PDB entry 6JD6 | X-ray diffraction, 2.20 A resolution | chains A and B

# Chain A
Name: Ankyrin repeat domain-containing protein EMB506, chloroplastic
Source organism: Arabidopsis thaliana
UniProt: Q9SQK3 (EM506_ARATH); residues -41 to 233 here correspond to UniProt positions 41-315 (UniProt number = residue number + 82)
Chain sequence (275 residues; numbered -41 to 233; the number before each row is that of its first residue; numbers below 1 keep their minus sign (Ser-41 is residue -41)):
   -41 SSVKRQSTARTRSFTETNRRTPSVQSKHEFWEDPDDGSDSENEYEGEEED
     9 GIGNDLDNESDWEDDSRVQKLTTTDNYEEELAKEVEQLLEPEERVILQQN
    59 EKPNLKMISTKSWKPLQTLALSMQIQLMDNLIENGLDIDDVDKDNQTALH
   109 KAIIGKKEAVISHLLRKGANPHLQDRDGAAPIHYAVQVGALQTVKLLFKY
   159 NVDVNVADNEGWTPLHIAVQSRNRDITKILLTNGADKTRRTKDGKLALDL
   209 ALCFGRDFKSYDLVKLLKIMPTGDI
Disordered / not traced: -41 to 31, 231-233

# Chain B
Name: Ankyrin repeat domain-containing protein, chloroplastic
Source organism: Arabidopsis thaliana
UniProt: Q05753 (AKRP_ARATH); residues -136 to 262 here correspond to UniProt positions 37-435 (UniProt number = residue number + 173)
Chain sequence (399 residues; row label = number of the first residue in the row; numbers below 1 keep their minus sign (Ser-136 is residue -136)):
  -136 SLSYSSQTSILPDAGDDFIVGDCLVYEDGVFEDPYLDKEVTQVAKQERKK
   -86 NRRGGAKRLDESEIEPENLVPEEWRDIQAEVNLTKKDKRKIAQEMEFGVR
   -36 VEKKRQGLIPLRKVDLNDFLTYKEAKLAQLRPVILDKPGNFSDDSGASSD
    14 GETAVSSPSERVAPKNPRWAVYGKGFDHVAKFFNSDKYDPSDKKSDGPRK
    64 LLSKEEKFMLNSRNPDLAVATSKKWLPLHTLAACGEFYLVDSLLKHNLDI
   114 NATDVGGLTVLHRAIIGKKQAITNYLLRESANPFVLDDEGATLMHYAVQT
   164 ASAPTIKLLLLYNADINAQDRDGWTPLHVAVQARRSDIVKLLLIKGADIE
   214 VKNKDGLTPLGLCLYLGREIRTYEVMKLLKEFPLSRHKKRLVTTDEDIE
Disordered / not traced: -136 to 58, 251-262

# Chain A / chain B interface
Pairs across the interface - 146 pairs, chain A then chain B:
  Tyr35(A) with Glu237(B), hydrogen bond
  Glu36(A) with Ile233(B)
  Leu39(A) with Ile233(B); Tyr236(B), hydrophobic; Glu237(B)
  Ala40(A) with Tyr236(B)
  Glu42(A) with Lys240(B)
  Val43(A) with Tyr236(B); Met239(B), hydrophobic
  Leu46(A) with Lys243(B); Glu244(B)
  Leu47(A) with Met239(B), hydrophobic
  Glu51(A) with Leu223(B); Leu227(B); Lys243(B), salt bridge
  Ile54(A) with Leu227(B), hydrophobic; Tyr228(B)
  Leu55(A) with Leu227(B); Arg231(B), hydrogen bond (backbone-side chain)
  Gln56(A) with Arg231(B), hydrogen bond (backbone-side chain)
  Asn58(A) with Leu227(B); Tyr228(B); Gly230(B); Arg231(B)
  Glu59(A) with Gly230(B); Arg231(B), salt bridge
  Lys60(A) with Gly230(B)
  Pro61(A) with Tyr228(B); Leu229(B); Gly230(B)
  Asn62(A) with Tyr228(B), hydrogen bond (backbone-backbone)
  Met65(A) with Asp218(B); Leu220(B), hydrophobic; Leu225(B); Tyr228(B), hydrophobic
  Ile66(A) with Trp187(B); Gln195(B), hydrogen bond (backbone-side chain); Leu225(B), hydrophobic; Tyr228(B); Leu229(B), hydrophobic
  Thr68(A) with Asp185(B); Trp187(B)
  Lys69(A) with Asp185(B)
  Ser70(A) with Glu152(B)
  Trp71(A) with Ala154(B), hydrophobic; His158(B); Gln162(B); Asp183(B), hydrogen bond; Trp187(B); Val192(B); Gln195(B), hydrogen bond (backbone-side chain)
  Pro73(A) with Gln195(B)
  Thr76(A) with Gln162(B), hydrogen bond; Val192(B); Gln195(B), hydrogen bond; Ala196(B)
  Leu77(A) with Gln195(B); Ala196(B); Arg197(B)
  Leu79(A) with Gln162(B); Thr163(B)
  Ser80(A) with Gln162(B), hydrogen bond (side chain-backbone); Ala164(B); Ala196(B); Arg198(B), hydrogen bond (backbone-side chain)
  Gln82(A) with Ala196(B), hydrogen bond (side chain-backbone); Arg197(B), hydrogen bond (side chain-backbone); Arg198(B); Arg234(B), hydrogen bond
  Gln84(A) with Arg234(B)
  Leu85(A) with Arg197(B); Glu232(B); Arg234(B)
  Lys101(A) with Glu152(B)
  Ile112(A) with Ile129(B)
  Gly113(A) with Ile129(B)
  Lys115(A) with Lys131(B); Thr163(B), hydrogen bond
  Asp135(A) with Lys87(B), salt bridge; Val118(B)
  His141(A) with Trp88(B)
  Tyr142(A) with Lys87(B), hydrogen bond; Trp88(B), hydrophobic
  Gln145(A) with Trp88(B); Thr93(B), hydrogen bond; Ala96(B); Cys97(B); Arg126(B), hydrogen bond
  Val146(A) with Ala96(B); Cys97(B)
  Gly147(A) with Cys97(B)
  Asp166(A) with Lys87(B); Trp88(B), hydrogen bond
  Glu168(A) with Ser85(B); Lys86(B), hydrogen bond (side chain-backbone); Lys87(B), hydrogen bond (side chain-backbone)
  Trp170(A) with Ala83(B); Ser85(B); Trp88(B)
  Ile175(A) with Trp88(B)
  Gln178(A) with Ala83(B), hydrogen bond (side chain-backbone); Trp88(B), hydrogen bond (side chain-backbone); Leu89(B); Pro90(B); Thr93(B), hydrogen bond
  Ser179(A) with Thr93(B); Leu94(B); Cys97(B)
  Arg180(A) with Leu102(B)
  Lys203(A) with Ala81(B), hydrogen bond (side chain-backbone); Val82(B), hydrogen bond (side chain-backbone); Thr84(B), hydrogen bond (side chain-backbone)
  Leu206(A) with Glu69(B)
  Asp207(A) with Val82(B)
  Leu208(A) with Val82(B); Ala83(B), hydrophobic
  Leu210(A) with Leu65(B), hydrophobic; Glu69(B); Met72(B); Leu73(B)
  Cys211(A) with Met72(B), hydrophobic; Pro78(B); Asp79(B), hydrogen bond (backbone-backbone); Val82(B), hydrophobic; Ala83(B), hydrophobic
  Phe212(A) with Pro78(B); Ala83(B), hydrophobic
  Gly213(A) with Met72(B); Leu73(B); Ser75(B)
  Arg214(A) with Leu73(B), hydrogen bond (backbone-backbone); Asn74(B), hydrogen bond; Ser75(B), hydrogen bond (backbone-backbone); Arg76(B)
  Phe216(A) with Pro78(B), hydrophobic; Leu102(B), hydrophobic; Ser105(B); Leu106(B), hydrophobic
  Ser218(A) with Leu73(B)
  Tyr219(A) with Asp59(B); Gly60(B), hydrogen bond (side chain-backbone); Pro61(B); Arg62(B); Leu73(B), hydrophobic
  Lys223(A) with Pro61(B)
  Lys226(A) with Leu64(B)
Also at the interface, not in a pair above, chain A (72 interface residues in all): Ser67, Lys72, Gln75, Met81, Asn88, Ala137, Asp215, Lys217, Val222, Ile227
Also at the interface, not in a pair above, chain B (75 interface residues in all): Asn77, Leu80, His92, Glu99, Gly130, Asp151, Tyr159, Val161

# Overview
72 residues of chain A and 75 residues of chain B are in contact; the contacts include 32 hydrogen bonds and 3
salt bridges. Polar contacts include Glu51(A)-Lys243(B), Glu59(A)-Arg231(B) and Asp135(A)-Lys87(B).
Here chain A is Ankyrin repeat domain-containing protein EMB506, chloroplastic and chain B is Ankyrin repeat
domain-containing protein, chloroplastic, both from Arabidopsis thaliana. Entry 6JD6 (An ankyrin-repeat
protein complex guides cargos from inner envelope to thylakoid Tat pathway) was determined by X-ray
diffraction.
